Entry 6C6L (electron microscopy, 3.50 A resolution); this record covers chains C and L of the 15 polymer chains in the assembly.

Chain C:
Molecule: V-type proton ATPase subunit c''
From: Saccharomyces cerevisiae (strain ATCC 204508 / S288c)
UniProt: P23968 (VATO_YEAST); residues 1-213 here = UniProt positions 1-213
Chain sequence (213 residues; numbered 1 to 213; the number before each row is that of its first residue):
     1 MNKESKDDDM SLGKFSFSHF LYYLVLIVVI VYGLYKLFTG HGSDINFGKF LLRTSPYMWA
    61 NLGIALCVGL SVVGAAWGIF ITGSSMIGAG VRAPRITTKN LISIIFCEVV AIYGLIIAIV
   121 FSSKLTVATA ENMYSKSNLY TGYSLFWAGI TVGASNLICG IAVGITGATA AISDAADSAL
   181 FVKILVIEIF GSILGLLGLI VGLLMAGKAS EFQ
Disordered / not traced: 1-13

Chain L:
Molecule: V-type proton ATPase subunit c
From: Saccharomyces cerevisiae (strain ATCC 204508 / S288c)
Notes: EC 3.6.3.14
UniProt: P25515 (VATL1_YEAST); residue numbers follow UniProt; this construct covers 1-160
Chain sequence (160 residues; row label = number of the first residue in the row):
     1 MTELCPVYAP FFGAIGCASA IIFTSLGAAY GTAKSGVGIC ATCVLRPDLL FKNIVPVIMA
    61 GIIAIYGLVV SVLVCYSLGQ KQALYTGFIQ LGAGLSVGLS GLAAGFAIGI VGDAGVRGSS
   121 QQPRLFVGMI LILIFAEVLG LYGLIVALLL NSRATQDVVC
Disordered / not traced: 160

Chain C / chain L interface:
Residue-residue contacts - 51 pairs, chain C then chain L:
  Ser55(C) - Leu84(L)
  Tyr57(C) - Leu84(L)  hydrophobic
  Tyr57(C) - Tyr85(L)  hydrophobic
  Met58(C) - Phe88(L)  hydrophobic
  Asn61(C) - Phe88(L)
  Asn61(C) - Ile89(L)  hydrogen bond (side chain-backbone)
  Asn61(C) - Leu150(L)
  Ile64(C) - Leu150(L)  hydrophobic
  Ala65(C) - Gly92(L)
  Ala65(C) - Leu95(L)  hydrophobic
  Val68(C) - Val146(L)  hydrophobic
  Gly69(C) - Leu99(L)
  Leu70(C) - Leu99(L)
  Val72(C) - Ser100(L)
  Val72(C) - Leu139(L)
  Val73(C) - Leu99(L)  hydrophobic
  Val73(C) - Ala103(L)  hydrophobic
  Ala75(C) - Leu139(L)  hydrophobic
  Ala76(C) - Ala103(L)
  Ala76(C) - Ala107(L)
  Ala76(C) - Leu139(L)
  Ile79(C) - Phe135(L)  hydrophobic
  Phe80(C) - Ile110(L)  hydrophobic
  Ile87(C) - Ala114(L)  hydrophobic
  Ile87(C) - Gly115(L)
  Ile87(C) - Leu125(L)  hydrophobic
  Ile87(C) - Met129(L)  hydrophobic
  Val91(C) - Gln121(L)
  Val91(C) - Gln122(L)  hydrogen bond (backbone-side chain)
  Pro94(C) - Arg124(L)
  Thr97(C) - Gly128(L)
  Leu101(C) - Leu131(L)  hydrophobic
  Ile104(C) - Phe135(L)  hydrophobic
  Ile105(C) - Phe135(L)  hydrophobic
  Glu108(C) - Phe135(L)
  Glu108(C) - Tyr142(L)  hydrogen bond
  Ile112(C) - Tyr142(L)
  Leu115(C) - Tyr142(L)  hydrophobic
  Leu115(C) - Ile145(L)  hydrophobic
  Ala118(C) - Val146(L)  hydrophobic
  Ile119(C) - Leu149(L)  hydrophobic
  Ser122(C) - Leu149(L)
  Ser122(C) - Leu150(L)
  Ser122(C) - Arg153(L)  hydrogen bond (backbone-side chain)
  Ser123(C) - Arg153(L)
  Leu125(C) - Tyr85(L)
  Leu125(C) - Ile89(L)  hydrophobic
  Leu125(C) - Arg153(L)  hydrogen bond (backbone-side chain)
  Thr126(C) - Tyr85(L)
  Val127(C) - Asp157(L)
  Ala130(C) - Leu4(L)  hydrophobic
Also at the interface, not in a pair above, chain C (38 interface residues in all): Ser84, Met86, Gly90, Ala111, Thr129
Also at the interface, not in a pair above, chain L (36 interface residues in all): Ser96, Ala104, Val111, Ile132, Gly140, Val159

Summary:
38 residues of chain C and 36 residues of chain L are in contact; the contacts include 5 hydrogen bonds. Polar
pairs include Asn61(C)-Ile89(L), Val91(C)-Gln122(L) and Glu108(C)-Tyr142(L).
Chain C is V-type proton ATPase subunit c'' and chain L is V-type proton ATPase subunit c, both from
Saccharomyces cerevisiae (strain ATCC 204508 / S288c); the structure, Yeast Vacuolar ATPase Vo in lipid
nanodisc, was determined by electron microscopy.
